PDB entry 1YTH | X-ray diffraction, 2.20 A resolution | chains A and B of the 3 polymer chains in the assembly

[Chain A (and B)]
Name: HIV protease
Source organism: Human immunodeficiency virus 1
Notes: EC 3.4.23.16; chain B of this document is another copy of the same molecule, construct and numbering; everything in this record applies to it too
UniProtKB: P03369 (POL_HV1A2); residues 1-99 here correspond to UniProt positions 57-155 (UniProt number = residue number + 56)
Amino-acid sequence (99 residues; row label = number of the first residue in the row):
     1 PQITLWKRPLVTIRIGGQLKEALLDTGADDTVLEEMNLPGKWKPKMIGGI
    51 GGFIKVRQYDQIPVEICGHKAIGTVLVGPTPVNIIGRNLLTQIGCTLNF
Construct notes: engineered mutation Lys-7 (Gln63 in P03369)

[Chain A / chain B interface]
Residue-residue contacts (102):
  Pro-1(A) with Leu-97(B); Asn-98(B); Phe-99(B), hydrogen bond (backbone-backbone)
  Gln-2(A) with Thr-96(B); Leu-97(B); Asn-98(B), hydrogen bond
  Ile-3(A) with Thr-96(B), hydrogen bond (backbone-side chain); Leu-97(B), hydrogen bond (backbone-backbone); Phe-99(B), hydrophobic
  Thr-4(A) with Thr-96(B)
  Leu-5(A) with Thr-26(B); Arg-87(B), hydrogen bond (backbone-side chain); Leu-90(B), hydrophobic; Thr-91(B); Cys-95(B)
  Trp-6(A) with Arg-87(B), hydrogen bond (backbone-side chain); Thr-91(B)
  Lys-7(A) with Arg-87(B), hydrogen bond (backbone-side chain)
  Arg-8(A) with Asp-29(B), salt bridge; Arg-87(B)
  Pro-9(A) with Thr-26(B); Arg-87(B); Leu-97(B), hydrophobic
  Leu-23(A) with Gly-27(B)
  Leu-24(A) with Thr-26(B), hydrogen bond (backbone-side chain); Leu-97(B), hydrophobic
  Asp-25(A) with Asp-25(B); Thr-26(B); Gly-27(B)
  Thr-26(A) with Leu-5(B); Pro-9(B); Leu-24(B), hydrogen bond (side chain-backbone); Asp-25(B); Thr-26(B), hydrogen bond (backbone-side chain); Leu-97(B)
  Gly-27(A) with Leu-23(B); Asp-25(B)
  Asp-29(A) with Arg-8(B), salt bridge
  Val-32(A) with Ile-50(B), hydrophobic
  Gly-48(A) with Ile-50(B)
  Gly-49(A) with Ile-50(B)
  Ile-50(A) with Gly-48(B); Gly-49(B); Ile-50(B), hydrogen bond (backbone-backbone); Gly-52(B); Ile-54(B); Thr-80(B); Ile-84(B), hydrophobic
  Gly-51(A) with Ile-50(B), hydrogen bond (backbone-backbone); Gly-51(B); Gly-52(B)
  Gly-52(A) with Ile-50(B); Gly-51(B)
  Ile-54(A) with Ile-50(B), hydrophobic; Gly-51(B)
  Cys-67(A) with Phe-99(B), hydrophobic
  His-69(A) with Phe-99(B), hydrogen bond (side chain-backbone)
  Thr-80(A) with Ile-50(B)
  Pro-81(A) with Gly-49(B)
  Ile-84(A) with Ile-50(B), hydrophobic
  Arg-87(A) with Leu-5(B), hydrogen bond (side chain-backbone); Trp-6(B), hydrogen bond (side chain-backbone); Lys-7(B), hydrogen bond (side chain-backbone); Arg-8(B); Pro-9(B)
  Leu-90(A) with Leu-5(B), hydrophobic
  Thr-91(A) with Leu-5(B); Trp-6(B)
  Ile-93(A) with Phe-99(B)
  Gly-94(A) with Asn-98(B)
  Cys-95(A) with Leu-5(B); Leu-97(B), hydrophobic; Asn-98(B); Phe-99(B), hydrophobic
  Thr-96(A) with Gln-2(B), hydrogen bond; Ile-3(B); Thr-4(B); Thr-96(B); Leu-97(B); Asn-98(B), hydrogen bond (backbone-backbone)
  Leu-97(A) with Pro-1(B); Gln-2(B); Ile-3(B), hydrogen bond (backbone-backbone); Pro-9(B), hydrophobic; Leu-24(B), hydrophobic; Thr-26(B); Cys-95(B), hydrophobic; Thr-96(B); Leu-97(B), hydrophobic
  Asn-98(A) with Pro-1(B); Gln-2(B); Gly-94(B); Cys-95(B); Thr-96(B), hydrogen bond (backbone-backbone); Asn-98(B), hydrogen bond
  Phe-99(A) with Pro-1(B), hydrogen bond (backbone-backbone); Ile-3(B), hydrophobic; Cys-67(B), hydrophobic; His-69(B); Ile-93(B); Gly-94(B); Cys-95(B), hydrophobic
Other interface residues (no listed pair), chain A (39 interface residues in all): Ile-47, Ile-66
Other interface residues (no listed pair), chain B (38 interface residues in all): Ile-47, Phe-53, Ile-66

[Overview]
The interface between chain A and chain B involves 39 residues on one side and 38 on the other; the contacts
include 22 hydrogen bonds and 2 salt bridges. Among the polar pairs are Arg-8(A)/Asp-29(B), Gln-2(A)/Asn-98(B)
and Ile-3(A)/Thr-96(B).
Both chains are HIV protease (Human immunodeficiency virus 1). Entry 1YTH (Siv protease crystallized with
peptide product) was determined by X-ray diffraction (same publication as 1YTG, 1YTI and 1YTJ).
